Entry 9CI8 (electron microscopy, 3.01 A resolution); this record covers chains f and g of the 12 polymer chains in the assembly.

== Chain f ==
Name: T-cell surface glycoprotein CD3 epsilon chain
Source organism: Homo sapiens
Reference sequence: P07766 (CD3E_HUMAN); residues 33-156 here = UniProt positions 33-156
Amino-acid sequence (124 residues; each row starts with the number of its first residue):
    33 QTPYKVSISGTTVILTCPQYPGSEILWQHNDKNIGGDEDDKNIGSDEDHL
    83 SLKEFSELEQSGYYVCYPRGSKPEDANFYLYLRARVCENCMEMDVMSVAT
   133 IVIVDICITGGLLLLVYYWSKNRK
Disulfide bonds: C49-C98, C119-C122

== Chain g ==
Name: T-cell surface glycoprotein CD3 gamma chain
Source organism: Homo sapiens
Reference sequence: P09693 (CD3G_HUMAN); residue numbers follow UniProt; this construct covers 24-138
Amino-acid sequence (115 residues; each row starts with the number of its first residue):
    24 SIKGNHLVKVYDYQEDGSVLLTCDAEAKNITWFKDGKMIGFLTEDKKKWN
    74 LGSNAKDPRGMYQCKGSQNKSKPLQVYYRMCQNCIELNAATISGFLFAEI
   124 VSIFVLAVGVYFIAG
Unresolved in the structure: 35-38
Disulfide bonds: C46-C87, C104-C107
Swiss-Prot annotation at these positions:
  - glycosylation (N-linked (GlcNAc...) asparagine): N52, N92

== Chain f / chain g interface ==
Contacting residue pairs (60; chain f residue first):
  P35(f) - Q98(g)
  Y36(f) - Q98(g)  hydrogen bond (backbone-side chain)
  V38(f) - Y100(g)  hydrogen bond (backbone-side chain)
  I40(f) - R102(g)
  E89(f) - M103(g)
  Y95(f) - K32(g)
  Y95(f) - V33(g)  hydrogen bond (side chain-backbone)
  Y95(f) - L97(g)  hydrophobic
  E106(f) - G27(g)
  E106(f) - H29(g)
  A108(f) - H29(g)  hydrogen bond (backbone-side chain)
  F110(f) - H29(g)  hydrogen bond (backbone-side chain)
  F110(f) - M84(g)  hydrophobic
  F110(f) - Q98(g)
  Y111(f) - H29(g)
  Y111(f) - P96(g)
  Y111(f) - Q98(g)  hydrogen bond (backbone-backbone)
  L112(f) - Q98(g)
  Y113(f) - V33(g)  hydrophobic
  Y113(f) - Q98(g)  hydrogen bond (backbone-backbone)
  Y113(f) - V99(g)
  Y113(f) - Y100(g)  hydrogen bond (backbone-backbone)
  Y113(f) - Y101(g)
  L114(f) - Y100(g)
  R115(f) - N77(g)
  R115(f) - Y100(g)  hydrogen bond (backbone-backbone)
  R115(f) - Y101(g)
  R115(f) - R102(g)  hydrogen bond (backbone-backbone)
  R115(f) - M103(g)
  A116(f) - R102(g)
  R117(f) - R102(g)  hydrogen bond (backbone-backbone)
  R117(f) - M103(g)
  R117(f) - C104(g)
  V118(f) - R102(g)
  E120(f) - E109(g)
  N121(f) - I108(g)
  N121(f) - E109(g)
  N121(f) - L110(g)  hydrogen bond (backbone-backbone)
  C122(f) - R102(g)  hydrogen bond (backbone-side chain)
  C122(f) - I108(g)
  C122(f) - E109(g)
  M123(f) - C107(g)
  M123(f) - I108(g)  hydrogen bond (backbone-backbone)
  M123(f) - L110(g)  hydrophobic
  E124(f) - D80(g)
  E124(f) - C104(g)
  E124(f) - C107(g)
  M125(f) - N106(g)
  M125(f) - I108(g)  hydrophobic
  D137(f) - E122(g)
  L144(f) - I126(g)  hydrophobic
  L145(f) - L129(g)
  L145(f) - V133(g)
  V148(f) - A130(g)  hydrophobic
  V148(f) - V133(g)  hydrophobic
  Y149(f) - V133(g)
  Y149(f) - I136(g)  hydrogen bond (side chain-backbone)
  S152(f) - Y134(g)
  S152(f) - A137(g)
  R155(f) - Y134(g)  hydrogen bond
Other interface residues (no listed pair), chain f (35 interface residues in all): G42, P105, N109, I133, T141
Other interface residues (no listed pair), chain g (31 interface residues in all): K26, F118

== Summary ==
35 residues of chain f face 31 of chain g across their interface; the contacts include 16 hydrogen bonds.
Polar contacts include Y36(f)-Q98(g), V38(f)-Y100(g) and Y95(f)-V33(g).
Chain f is T-cell surface glycoprotein CD3 epsilon chain and chain g is T-cell surface glycoprotein CD3 gamma
chain, both from Homo sapiens; the structure, T cell receptor complex, was determined by electron microscopy,
deposited together with 9CIA.
